8ULR - chains B and F of the 12 polymer chains in the assembly; structure by electron microscopy, 3.30 A resolution.

== Chain B (and F) ==
Name: BG505 DS-SOSIP glycoprotein gp41
Organism: Human immunodeficiency virus 1
Notes: chain F of this document is another copy of the same molecule, construct and numbering; everything in this record applies to it too
UniProtKB: Q2N0S5 (Q2N0S5_9HIV1); residues 512-664 here correspond to UniProt positions 509-661 (UniProt number = residue number - 3)
Sequence (153 residues; each row starts with the number of its first residue):
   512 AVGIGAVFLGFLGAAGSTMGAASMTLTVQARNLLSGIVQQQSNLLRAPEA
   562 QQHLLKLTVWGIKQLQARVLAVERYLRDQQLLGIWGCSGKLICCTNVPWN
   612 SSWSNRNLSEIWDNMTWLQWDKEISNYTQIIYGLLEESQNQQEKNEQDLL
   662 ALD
Not modelled in the structure: 512-520, 547-564, 662-664
Differences from the reference sequence: engineered mutation P559 (Ile556 in Q2N0S5), C605 (Thr602 in Q2N0S5)
Disulfide bonds: C598-C604

== Interface between chain B and chain F ==
Residue-residue contacts (35; chain B residue first):
  S534(B) with K655(F)
  M535(B) with N651(F), hydrogen bond (backbone-side chain); K655(F)
  T536(B) with N651(F)
  L537(B) with N651(F)
  T538(B) with E647(F); N651(F)
  A541(B) with Q591(F), hydrogen bond (backbone-side chain)
  R542(B) with Q591(F), hydrogen bond (backbone-side chain); L592(F); E647(F), salt bridge
  L545(B) with L587(F), hydrophobic; Q591(F)
  S546(B) with R588(F)
  L566(B) with I573(F), hydrophobic; Q577(F)
  L568(B) with L568(F), hydrophobic; I573(F), hydrophobic
  L576(B) with L576(F), hydrophobic
  R579(B) with Q577(F), hydrogen bond; V580(F); E584(F), salt bridge
  V583(B) with V583(F), hydrophobic; L587(F), hydrophobic
  Y586(B) with L587(F), hydrophobic; Q591(F)
  L587(B) with L587(F), hydrophobic
  G600(B) with G594(F); S599(F)
  K601(B) with E654(F)
  L602(B) with N651(F)
  I603(B) with E654(F); K655(F); Q658(F)
  C605(B) with L661(F), hydrophobic
Interface residues without a listed pair, chain B (24 interface residues in all): L544, L565, V580
Interface residues without a listed pair, chain F (22 interface residues in all): L581, I595, Q650

== Summary ==
24 residues of chain B face 22 of chain F across their interface; the contacts include 4 hydrogen bonds and 2
salt bridges. Polar contacts include R542(B)-E647(F), R579(B)-E584(F) and M535(B)-N651(F).
Chain B and chain F are both BG505 DS-SOSIP glycoprotein gp41 (Human immunodeficiency virus 1); the structure,
Cryo-EM structure of the BG505 SOSIPv2 in complex with bNAb 05_B08 Fabs, was determined by electron microscopy
together with 9D8V, 8UKI, 8ULS, 8ULT and 8ULU from the same study.
